Entry 7UIZ (electron microscopy, 3.24 A resolution); this record covers chains H and N of the 14 polymer chains in the assembly.

== Chain H (and N) ==
Molecule: ATP-dependent Clp protease proteolytic subunit
Source organism: Escherichia coli
Notes: EC 3.4.21.92; chain N of this document is another copy of the same molecule, construct and numbering; everything in this record applies to it too
Reference sequence: A0A0K4NM46 (A0A0K4NM46_ECOLX); residues 1-193 here correspond to UniProt positions 15-207 (UniProt number = residue number + 14)
Amino-acid sequence (201 residues; each row starts with the number of its first residue):
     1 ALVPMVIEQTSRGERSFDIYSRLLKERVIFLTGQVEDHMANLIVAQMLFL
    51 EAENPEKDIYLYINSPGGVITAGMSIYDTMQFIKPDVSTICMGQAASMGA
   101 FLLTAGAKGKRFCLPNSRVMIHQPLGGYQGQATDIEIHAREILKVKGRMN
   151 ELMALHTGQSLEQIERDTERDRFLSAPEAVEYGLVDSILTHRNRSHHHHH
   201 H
Unresolved in the structure: 1, 193-201 (chain N: 1, 192-201)
Differences from the reference sequence: expression tag (194-201)

== Interface between chain H and chain N ==
Pairs across the interface (52):
  Leu2(H) with Val3(N), hydrophobic; Asp18(N); Leu42(N)
  Pro4(H) with Leu42(N)
  Met5(H) with Ser21(N), hydrogen bond (backbone-side chain)
  Val6(H) with Phe49(N), hydrophobic
  Ile7(H) with Arg15(N); Phe17(N), hydrophobic
  Gln9(H) with Arg12(N), hydrogen bond
  Thr10(H) with Arg12(N), hydrogen bond (backbone-side chain)
  Ser11(H) with Arg12(N), hydrogen bond (backbone-side chain)
  Arg12(H) with Arg12(N), hydrogen bond (backbone-side chain)
  Gly13(H) with Arg12(N)
  Glu14(H) with Arg12(N); Arg15(N), salt bridge
  Ile19(H) with Leu42(N), hydrophobic; Ala45(N), hydrophobic; Phe49(N), hydrophobic
  Tyr20(H) with His38(N); Leu42(N)
  Leu23(H) with Leu48(N), hydrophobic
  Phe30(H) with Asn41(N)
  Thr32(H) with Asp37(N); His38(N); Asn41(N), hydrogen bond
  Gly33(H) with His38(N)
  Tyr62(H) with Leu48(N)
  Asn64(H) with Asp37(N); Asn41(N), hydrogen bond; Ser75(N), hydrogen bond
  Met92(H) with Val44(N), hydrophobic
  Gly93(H) with Thr71(N); Ser75(N)
  Gln94(H) with Asp37(N), hydrogen bond; Thr71(N)
  Leu114(H) with Asp78(N)
  Pro115(H) with Arg148(N), hydrogen bond (backbone-side chain)
  Asn116(H) with Tyr77(N); Asp78(N); Arg148(N); Leu152(N)
  Arg118(H) with Glu141(N), salt bridge; Lys144(N); Val145(N)
  Arg170(H) with Thr133(N); Asp134(N), salt bridge
  Asp171(H) with Ile137(N); His138(N), salt bridge
  Phe173(H) with His138(N); Glu141(N)
  Leu189(H) with Phe82(N)
  Thr190(H) with Phe82(N)
Interface residues without a listed pair, chain H (36 interface residues in all): Val3, Ser16, Arg22, Ser117, Arg172
Interface residues without a listed pair, chain N (34 interface residues in all): Thr10, Leu24, Gln46, Glu53, Met74, Thr79

== In short ==
Chain H and chain N form an interface of 36 and 34 residues respectively; the contacts include 10 hydrogen
bonds and 4 salt bridges. Among the polar pairs are Glu14(H)-Arg15(N), Arg118(H)-Glu141(N) and
Arg170(H)-Asp134(N).
Chain H and chain N are both ATP-dependent Clp protease proteolytic subunit (Escherichia coli); the structure,
ClpAP complex bound to ClpS N-terminal extension, class IIc, was determined by electron microscopy, deposited
together with 7UIV, 7UIW, 7UIX, 7UJ0 and 7UIY.
